Entry 8J8G (electron microscopy, 2.79 A resolution); this record covers chains A and T of the 5 polymer chains in the assembly.

== Chain A ==
Name: DNA polymerase
From: Monkeypox virus
UniProtKB: Q5IXW8 (Q5IXW8_MONPV); residue numbers follow UniProt; this construct covers 1-1006
Chain sequence (1029 residues; each row starts with the number of its first residue; numbers below 1 keep their minus sign (Met-22 is residue -22)):
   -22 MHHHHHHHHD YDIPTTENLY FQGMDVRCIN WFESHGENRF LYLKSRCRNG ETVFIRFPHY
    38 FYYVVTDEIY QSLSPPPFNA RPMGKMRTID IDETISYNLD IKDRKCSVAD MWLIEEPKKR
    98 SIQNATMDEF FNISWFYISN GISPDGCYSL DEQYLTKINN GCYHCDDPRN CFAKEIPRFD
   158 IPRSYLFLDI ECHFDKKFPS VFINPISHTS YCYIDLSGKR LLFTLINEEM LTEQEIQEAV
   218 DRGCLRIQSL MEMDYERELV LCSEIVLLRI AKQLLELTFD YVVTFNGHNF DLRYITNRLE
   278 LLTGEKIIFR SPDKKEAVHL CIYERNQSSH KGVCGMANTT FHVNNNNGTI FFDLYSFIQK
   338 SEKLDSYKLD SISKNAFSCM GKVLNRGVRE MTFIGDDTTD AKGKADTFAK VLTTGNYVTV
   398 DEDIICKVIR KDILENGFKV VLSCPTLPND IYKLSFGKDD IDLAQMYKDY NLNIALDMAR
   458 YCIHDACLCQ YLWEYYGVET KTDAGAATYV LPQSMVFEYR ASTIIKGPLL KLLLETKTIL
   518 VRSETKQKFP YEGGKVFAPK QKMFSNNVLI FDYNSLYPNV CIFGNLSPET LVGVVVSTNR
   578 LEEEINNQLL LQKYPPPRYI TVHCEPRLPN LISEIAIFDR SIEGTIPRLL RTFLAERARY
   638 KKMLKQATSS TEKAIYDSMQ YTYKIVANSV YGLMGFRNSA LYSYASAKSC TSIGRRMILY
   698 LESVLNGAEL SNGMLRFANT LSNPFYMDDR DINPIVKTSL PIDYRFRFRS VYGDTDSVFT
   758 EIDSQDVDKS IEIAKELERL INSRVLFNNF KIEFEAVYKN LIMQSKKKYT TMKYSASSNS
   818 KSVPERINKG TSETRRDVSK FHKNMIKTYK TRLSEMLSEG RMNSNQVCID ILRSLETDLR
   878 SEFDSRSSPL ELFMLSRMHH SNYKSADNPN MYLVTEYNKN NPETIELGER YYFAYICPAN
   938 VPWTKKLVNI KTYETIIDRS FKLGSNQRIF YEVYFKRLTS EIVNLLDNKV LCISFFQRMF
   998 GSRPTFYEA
Unresolved in the structure: -22 to -1, 1005-1006
Sequence notes: initiating methionine (-22); expression tag (-21 to 0); engineered mutation Phe108 (Leu in Q5IXW8), Leu411 (Trp in Q5IXW8)
Metal / ion sites: Ca2+ site 1: Asp166, Glu168, Asp462; Ca2+ site 2 near Asp166 (its only coordinating residue here); Ca2+ site 3: Asp549, Asp753 (together with TXJ)
Ligand contacts: TXJ ([(2S)-1-(4-azanyl-2-oxidanylidene-pyrimidin-1-yl)-3-oxidanyl-propan-2-yl]oxymethyl-[oxidanyl(phosphonooxy)phosphoryl]oxy-phosphinic acid): Asp549, Tyr550, Asn551, Ser552, Leu553, Tyr554, Arg634, Lys661, Ile662, Asn665, Thr752, Asp753

== Chain T ==
Molecule: 38-nt DNA strand
Sequence (38 nucleotides; row label = number of the first residue in the row; numbers below 1 keep their minus sign (DG-10 is residue -10)):
   -10 GTTTTTTTTT TTTGATAACT TAATCTCACA TAGCAGCT
Unresolved in the structure: -10 to -5, 18-27

== Interface between chain A and chain T ==
Contacting residue pairs (56; chain A residue first):
  Phe38(A) with DT-1(T), base contact
  Lys96(A) with DT-1(T), hydrogen bond to the sugar
  Phe108(A) with DT0(T), stacking on the base
  Asn109(A) with DT-1(T), hydrogen bond to the base; DT0(T), base contact
  Ile110(A) with DT0(T), base contact
  Arg302(A) with DT1(T), sugar contact
  His307(A) with DT2(T), sugar contact; DG3(T), sugar contact; DA4(T), salt bridge to the phosphate
  Lys308(A) with DA4(T), salt bridge to the phosphate; DT5(T), base contact
  Tyr496(A) with DT2(T), phosphate contact
  Arg497(A) with DT2(T), salt bridge to the phosphate; DG3(T), phosphate contact
  Ala498(A) with DG3(T), hydrogen bond to the phosphate
  Ser499(A) with DT2(T), sugar contact; DG3(T), hydrogen bond to the phosphate
  Thr500(A) with DT1(T), sugar contact; DT2(T), hydrogen bond to the phosphate
  Lys525(A) with DT5(T), salt bridge to the phosphate
  Tyr528(A) with DA4(T), hydrogen bond to the phosphate; DT5(T), sugar contact
  Glu529(A) with DT5(T), phosphate contact; DA6(T), phosphate contact
  Gly530(A) with DT5(T), hydrogen bond to the phosphate; DA6(T), hydrogen bond to the phosphate
  Gly531(A) with DA6(T), sugar contact
  Val533(A) with DA6(T), phosphate contact; DA7(T), phosphate contact
  Asn665(A) with DG3(T), hydrogen bond to the base
  Ser666(A) with DG3(T), hydrogen bond to the base
  Gly669(A) with DG3(T), base contact; DA4(T), sugar contact
  Leu670(A) with DG3(T), phosphate contact
  Gly672(A) with DA4(T), sugar contact
  Phe673(A) with DT2(T), sugar contact; DG3(T), phosphate contact; DA4(T), phosphate contact
  Asn675(A) with DT2(T), base contact
  Ser802(A) with DC8(T), sugar contact; DT9(T), phosphate contact
  Lys803(A) with DA7(T), salt bridge to the phosphate; DC8(T), phosphate contact
  Lys804(A) with DA6(T), base contact; DA7(T), sugar contact
  Lys805(A) with DC8(T), phosphate contact; DT9(T), sugar contact
  Val945(A) with DA12(T), phosphate contact
  Asn946(A) with DA12(T), phosphate contact
  Ile947(A) with DA11(T), sugar contact; DA12(T), hydrogen bond to the phosphate
  Lys948(A) with DA12(T), hydrogen bond to the phosphate
  Val970(A) with DA11(T), phosphate contact
  Arg974(A) with DT10(T), sugar contact
  Tyr1004(A) with DC8(T), hydrogen bond to the phosphate
Also at the interface, not in a pair above, chain A (40 interface residues in all): Glu495, Ile662, Ser977

== Summary ==
40 residues of chain A face 14 of chain T across their interface, with 13 hydrogen bonds, 5 salt bridges and 1
aromatic stacking contact. Polar pairs include Asn109(A)-DT-1(T), Asn665(A)-DG3(T) and Ser666(A)-DG3(T).
Ligands of chain A: compound TXJ.
Here chain A is DNA polymerase (Monkeypox virus) and chain T is a 38-nt DNA strand. Entry 8J8G (Monkeypox
virus DNA replication holoenzyme F8, A22 and E4 in complex with a DNA duplex and ...) was determined by
electron microscopy together with 8J8F and 8J86 from the same study.
